Entry 6V4K (X-ray diffraction, 3.53 A resolution); this record covers chains D and E of the 8 polymer chains in the assembly.

== Chain D ==
Name: Trk system potassium uptake protein
From: Vibrio parahaemolyticus
Reference sequence: A0A0D1QU68 (A0A0D1QU68_VIBPH); residues 1-485 here = UniProt positions 1-485
Chain sequence (485 residues; numbered 1 to 485; the number before each row is that of its first residue):
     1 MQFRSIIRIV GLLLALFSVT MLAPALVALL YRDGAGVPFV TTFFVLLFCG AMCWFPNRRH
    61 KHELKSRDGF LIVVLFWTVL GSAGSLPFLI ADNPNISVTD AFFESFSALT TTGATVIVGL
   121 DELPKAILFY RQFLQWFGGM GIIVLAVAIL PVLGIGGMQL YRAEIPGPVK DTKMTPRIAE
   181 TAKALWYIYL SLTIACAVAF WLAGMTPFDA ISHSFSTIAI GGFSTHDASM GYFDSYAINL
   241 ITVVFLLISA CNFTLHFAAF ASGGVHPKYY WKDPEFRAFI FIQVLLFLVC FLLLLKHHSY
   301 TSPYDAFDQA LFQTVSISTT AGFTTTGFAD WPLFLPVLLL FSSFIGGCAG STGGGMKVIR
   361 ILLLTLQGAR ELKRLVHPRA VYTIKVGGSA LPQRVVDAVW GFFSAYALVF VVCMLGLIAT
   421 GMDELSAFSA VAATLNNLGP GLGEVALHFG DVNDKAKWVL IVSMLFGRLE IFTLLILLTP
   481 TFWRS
Disordered / not traced: 1, 62-65, 155-173, 484-485
Reported in the primary citation:
  - mutagenesis - T175A: unchanged binding to Potassium transporter peripheral membrane component (chain E)

== Chain E ==
Name: Potassium transporter peripheral membrane component
From: Vibrio parahaemolyticus
Reference sequence: A0A072LGS4 (A0A072LGS4_VIBPH); residue numbers follow UniProt; this construct covers 1-458
Chain sequence (458 residues; numbered 1 to 458; the number before each row is that of its first residue):
     1 MKIIILGAGQ VGGTLAENLV GENNDITIVD NNADRLRELQ DKYDLRVVNG HASHPDVLHE
    61 AGAQDADMLV AVTNTDETNM AACQVAFTLF NTPNRVARIR SPEYLAEKEA LFKSGAIPVD
   121 HLIAPEELVT SYIERLIQYP GALQVVSFAE QKVSLVAVKA YYGGPLVGNA LSALREHMPH
   181 IDTRVAAIFR QGRPIRPQGT TIIEADDEVF FVAASNHIRS VMSELQRLEK PYRRIMIVGG
   241 GNIGASLAKR LEQTYSVKLI ERDYQRAEKL SEQLENTIVF CGDAADQELL TEENIDQVDV
   301 FIALTNEDET NIMSAMLAKR MGAKKVMVLI QRGAYVDLVQ GGVIDVAISP QQATISALLT
   361 HVRRADIVNV SSLRRGAAEA IEAVAHGDET TSKVVGRAIG DIKLPPGTTI GAVVRGEEVL
   421 IAHDRTVIEQ DDHVVMFLVD KKYVPDVEAL FQPSPFFL
Disordered / not traced: 1, 457-458
Small-molecule neighbours: ADP (adenosine-5'-diphosphate): Val238, Gly239, Gly240, Gly241, Asn242, Ile243, Glu261, Arg262, Gly282, Asp283, Ala284, Thr305, Asn306, Thr310
Reported in the primary citation:
  - binding site for ADP: Asp283, Asn306
  - mutagenesis - D283V, E309C: unchanged binding to Trk system potassium uptake protein (chain D)

== How chain D and chain E interact ==
Pairs across the interface - 13 pairs, chain D then chain E:
  Met174(D) - Val47(E)
  Met174(D) - Val48(E)  hydrophobic
  Met174(D) - Asn49(E)  hydrogen bond (backbone-side chain)
  Thr175(D) - Gln40(E)  hydrogen bond
  Thr175(D) - Arg46(E)
  Thr175(D) - Val47(E)  hydrogen bond (backbone-backbone)
  Pro176(D) - Leu45(E)
  Pro176(D) - Arg46(E)
  Arg177(D) - Asn24(E)  hydrogen bond (side chain-backbone)
  Arg177(D) - Asp25(E)  salt bridge
  Arg177(D) - Asp44(E)  salt bridge
  Arg177(D) - Leu45(E)
  Arg177(D) - Arg46(E)
Also at the interface, not in a pair above, chain D (7 interface residues in all): Arg58, Ile178, Glu180
Also at the interface, not in a pair above, chain E (11 interface residues in all): Ile26, Ala449
The authors on this interface:
  - specific contacts: Arg177(D)-Asp44(E)

== Overview ==
7 residues of chain D and 11 residues of chain E are in contact; the contacts include 4 hydrogen bonds and 2
salt bridges. Among the polar pairs are Arg177(D)-Asp25(E), Arg177(D)-Asp44(E) and Met174(D)-Asn49(E). The
authors report a contact between Arg177(D) and Asp44(E). From the paper: a binding site for ADP at Asp283(E)
and Asn306(E); D283V and E309C of chain E leave binding to Trk system potassium uptake protein (chain D)
unchanged.
Here chain D is Trk system potassium uptake protein and chain E is Potassium transporter peripheral membrane
component, both from Vibrio parahaemolyticus. Entry 6V4K (Structure of TrkH-TrkA in complex with ADP) was
determined by X-ray diffraction, deposited together with 6V4J and 6V4L.
